3A7A - chains A and B; structure by X-ray diffraction, 3.10 A resolution.

Chain A:
Molecule: Lipoate-protein ligase A
Organism: Escherichia coli
Notes: EC 6.3.4.-
Reference sequence: P32099 (LPLA_ECOLI); residues 1-337 here correspond to UniProt positions 2-338 (UniProt number = residue number + 1)
Chain sequence (337 residues; row label = number of the first residue in the row):
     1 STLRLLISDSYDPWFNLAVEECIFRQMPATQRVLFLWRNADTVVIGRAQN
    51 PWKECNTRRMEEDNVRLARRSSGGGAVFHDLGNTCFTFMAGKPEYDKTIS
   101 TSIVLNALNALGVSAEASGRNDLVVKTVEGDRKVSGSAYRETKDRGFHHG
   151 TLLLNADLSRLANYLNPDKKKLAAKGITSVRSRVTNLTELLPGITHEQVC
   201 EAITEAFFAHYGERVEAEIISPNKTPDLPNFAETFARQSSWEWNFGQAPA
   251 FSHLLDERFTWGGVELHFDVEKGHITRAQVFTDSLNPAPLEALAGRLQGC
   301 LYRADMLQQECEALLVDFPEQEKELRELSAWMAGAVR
Small-molecule neighbours: adenosine monophosphate (AMP): G74, G75, A76, V77, F78, H79, N83, D122, K133, S135, G136, T151, L153, L161, L165, S179, V180, R181, S182, V184
Reported in the primary citation:
  - conformationally variable residues (loop rearrangement): N121
  - mutagenesis - N121A, D122A, K133A: decreased catalytic activity on lipoate adenylation
  - mutagenesis - N121A, D122A, K133A: decreased catalytic activity on lipoate transfer
  - catalytic residues: K133 (proposed by the authors, not directly observed)
  - mutagenesis - D122A: decreased catalytic activity on overall
  - mutagenesis - S72A, H149A: decreased binding to ATP
  - mutagenesis - S72A (2.3-fold), H149A (5.8-fold): decreased binding to lipoic acid
  - mutagenesis - K133A: abolished catalytic activity (overall reaction)
  - mutagenesis - N121A: decreased catalytic activity (overall reaction)
  - mutagenesis - S72A, H149A: unchanged catalytic activity

Chain B:
Molecule: Glycine cleavage system H protein
Organism: Escherichia coli
Reference sequence: P0A6T9 (GCSH_ECOLI); residues 1-128 here correspond to UniProt positions 2-129 (UniProt number = residue number + 1)
Chain sequence (128 residues; row label = number of the first residue in the row):
     1 SNVPAELKYSKEHEWLRKEADGTYTVGITEHAQELLGDMVFVDLPEVGAT
    51 VSAGDDCAVAESVKAASDIYAPVSGEIVAVNDALSDSPELVNSEPYAGGW
   101 IFKIKASDESELESLLDATAYEALLEDE
Disordered / not traced: 1
Reported in the primary citation:
  - post-translational modification sites: K64 (citing earlier work)

How chain A and chain B interact:
Pairs across the interface - 31 pairs, chain A then chain B:
  R47(A) - D43(B)  salt bridge
  R47(A) - V59(B)
  A48(A) - F41(B)  hydrophobic
  A48(A) - E61(B)
  G73(A) - E61(B)
  G73(A) - A66(B)
  G74(A) - E61(B)  hydrogen bond (backbone-side chain)
  R120(A) - V63(B)
  R120(A) - K64(B)
  Y139(A) - K64(B)
  Y139(A) - A65(B)
  Y139(A) - A66(B)  hydrogen bond (backbone-backbone)
  R140(A) - A66(B)
  R140(A) - D68(B)  salt bridge
  E141(A) - A65(B)
  E141(A) - A66(B)  hydrogen bond (backbone-backbone)
  E141(A) - S67(B)
  E141(A) - D68(B)  hydrogen bond (backbone-backbone)
  T142(A) - D68(B)
  T142(A) - Y70(B)
  K143(A) - K11(B)
  K143(A) - E12(B)  salt bridge
  K143(A) - Y70(B)  hydrogen bond (backbone-side chain)
  K175(A) - S85(B)
  K175(A) - D86(B)  salt bridge
  G176(A) - F41(B)
  I177(A) - V40(B)  hydrophobic
  I177(A) - F41(B)  hydrophobic
  I177(A) - E61(B)
  P249(A) - F41(B)  hydrophobic
  K272(A) - E46(B)  salt bridge
Interface residues without a listed pair, chain A (18 interface residues in all): S71, S72, Q247
Interface residues without a listed pair, chain B (18 interface residues in all): E128
The authors on this interface:
  - residue pairs: G74(A)-E61(B) (hydrogen bond)
  - interface residues, chain A: R47(A), R140(A), K143(A), K175(A), K272(A)
  - interface residues, chain B: D43(B), E46(B), E61(B), D68(B), D86(B)

Summary:
Chain A and chain B each contribute 18 residues to their interface, with 5 hydrogen bonds and 5 salt bridges.
Polar contacts include R47(A)-D43(B), R140(A)-D68(B) and K143(A)-E12(B). The paper describes a hydrogen bond
between G74(A) and E61(B). The paper reports the catalytic residue K133(A); N121A, D122A and K133A of chain A
reduce catalytic activity on lipoate adenylation; 5 substitutions were tested in all.
Chain A is Lipoate-protein ligase A and chain B is Glycine cleavage system H protein, both from Escherichia
coli; the structure, Crystal structure of E. coli lipoate-protein ligase A in complex with octyl-amp and
apoH-protein, was determined by X-ray diffraction together with 3A7L, 3A7R and 3A7U from the same study.
